1DQI - chains A and D of the 4 polymer chains in the assembly; structure by X-ray diffraction, 1.70 A resolution.

== Chain A (and D) ==
Name: Superoxide reductase
Organism: Pyrococcus furiosus
Notes: chain D of this document is another copy of the same molecule, construct and numbering; everything in this record applies to it too
UniProtKB: P82385 (SOR_PYRFU); residues 1-124 here = UniProt positions 1-124
Amino-acid sequence (124 residues; each row starts with the number of its first residue):
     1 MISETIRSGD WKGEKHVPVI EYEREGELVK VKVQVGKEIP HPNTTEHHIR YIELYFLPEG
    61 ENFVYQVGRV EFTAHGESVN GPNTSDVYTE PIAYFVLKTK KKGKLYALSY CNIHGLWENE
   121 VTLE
Swiss-Prot annotation at these positions:
  - binding site (Fe cation): E14, H16, H41, H47, C111, H114
Bound ions: Fe ion: E14, H16, H41, H47, C111, H114

== Chain A / chain D interface ==
Pairs across the interface - 20 pairs, chain A then chain D:
  T45(A) with T45(D)
  E46(A) with P82(D)
  R50(A) with T73(D), hydrogen bond (side chain-backbone); E77(D), salt bridge
  R69(A) with E71(D), salt bridge
  E71(A) with R69(D), salt bridge; E71(D)
  T73(A) with R50(D), hydrogen bond (backbone-side chain)
  E77(A) with R50(D), salt bridge; N112(D); I113(D)
  S78(A) with I113(D)
  V79(A) with I113(D); H114(D)
  P82(A) with E46(D)
  N112(A) with E77(D)
  I113(A) with E77(D); S78(D); V79(D)
  H114(A) with V79(D)
Also at the interface, not in a pair above, chain A (14 interface residues in all): H75
Also at the interface, not in a pair above, chain D (14 interface residues in all): H75

== Overview ==
Chain A and chain D each contribute 14 residues to their interface; the contacts include 2 hydrogen bonds and
4 salt bridges. Among the polar pairs are R50(A)-E77(D), R69(A)-E71(D) and R50(A)-T73(D). Curated annotation
(UniProt) lists 6 Fe cation-binding residues on chain A.
Both chains are Superoxide reductase (Pyrococcus furiosus). Entry 1DQI (Crystal structure of superoxide
reductase from P. furiosus in the oxidized state at 1.7 angstroms resolution) was determined by X-ray
diffraction (same publication as 1DQK and 1DO6).
